Entry 8AWN (X-ray diffraction, 1.45 A resolution); this record covers chain A.

[Chain A]
Protein: Cupin_2 domain-containing protein
Organism: Thermotoga maritima
UniProtKB: Q9X1H0 (Q9X1H0_THEMA); residue numbers follow UniProt; this construct covers 1-114
Amino-acid sequence (114 residues; each row starts with the number of its first residue):
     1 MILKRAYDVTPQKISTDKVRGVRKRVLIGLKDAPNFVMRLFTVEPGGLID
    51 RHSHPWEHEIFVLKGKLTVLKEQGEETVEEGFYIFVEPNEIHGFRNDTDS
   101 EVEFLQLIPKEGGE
Unresolved in the structure: 111-114
Sequence notes: engineered mutation Gln-106 (Cys in Q9X1H0)
Reported in the primary citation:
  - conformationally variable residues (side-chain flip): Arg-39, His-54, His-58
  - mutagenesis - C106Q: decreased binding to Mn
  - mutagenesis - C106Q: unchanged stability
  - mutagenesis - V19I/R23H/M38I/I60F/C106Q: increased catalytic activity

[Summary]
The paper reports that C106Q reduces binding to Mn; conformational variability at Arg-39, His-54 and His-58.
Chain A is Cupin_2 domain-containing protein (Thermotoga maritima); the structure, Crystal structure of a
manganese-containing cupin (tm1459) from Thermotoga maritima, variant C106Q, was determined by X-ray
diffraction (same publication as 8AWO and 8AWP).
